Entry 3UDS (X-ray diffraction, 3.10 A resolution); this record covers chain A.

[Chain A]
Molecule: Inositol-pentakisphosphate 2-kinase
Source organism: Arabidopsis thaliana
Notes: EC 2.7.1.158
Reference sequence: Q93YN9 (IPPK_ARATH); numbering as in UniProt (aligned over 1-451)
Amino-acid sequence (493 residues; row label = number of the first residue in the row; numbers below 1 keep their minus sign (Met-33 is residue -33)):
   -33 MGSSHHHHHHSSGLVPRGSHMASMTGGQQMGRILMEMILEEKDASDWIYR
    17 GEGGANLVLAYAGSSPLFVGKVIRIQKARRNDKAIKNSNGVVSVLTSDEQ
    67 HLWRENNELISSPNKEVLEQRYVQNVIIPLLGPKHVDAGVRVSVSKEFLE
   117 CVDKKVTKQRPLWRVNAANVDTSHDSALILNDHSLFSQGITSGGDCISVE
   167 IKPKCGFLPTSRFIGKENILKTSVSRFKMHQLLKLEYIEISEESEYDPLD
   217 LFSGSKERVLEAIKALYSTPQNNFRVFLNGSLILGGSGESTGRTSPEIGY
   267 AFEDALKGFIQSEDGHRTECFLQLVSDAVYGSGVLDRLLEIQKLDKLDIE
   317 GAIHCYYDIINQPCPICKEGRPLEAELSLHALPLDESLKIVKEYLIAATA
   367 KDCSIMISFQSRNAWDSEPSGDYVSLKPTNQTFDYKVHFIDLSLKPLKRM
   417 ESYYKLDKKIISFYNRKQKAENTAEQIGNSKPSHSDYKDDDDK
Not modelled in the structure: -33 to 1, 7-12, 45-59, 153-161, 253-255, 279-280, 333-346, 378-396, 435-459
Differences from the reference sequence: expression tag (-33 to 0, 452-459); conflict Ser54 (Ala in Q93YN9), Gln90 (Lys in Q93YN9), Thr157 (Ser in Q93YN9), Ile185 (Met in Q93YN9), Ile204 (Asn in Q93YN9), Arg224 (Ser in Q93YN9), Cys321 (Ser in Q93YN9), Ile325 (Leu in Q93YN9), Arg337 (Lys in Q93YN9)
Metal / ion sites: Mg2+: Asp407 (together with ADP)
Ligand contacts: ADP (adenosine-5'-diphosphate): Arg16, Gly17, Glu18, Gly19, Gly20, Ala21, Asn22, Val24, Val38, Arg40, Leu146, Asn147, Asp148, His149, Ser150, Glu166, Arg241, Phe243, Met372, Ile406, Asp407
UniProt features mapped onto this chain:
  - motif: Glu166 to Lys170 (EXKPK motif)
  - binding site (ATP): Gly19 to Asn22, Arg40, Asn147 to His149, Glu166 to Lys168, Arg241, Asp407
  - binding site (substrate): Arg45, Arg130, Lys170, Lys200, Asn238, Asp368, Lys411, Arg415, Tyr419
  - binding site (Zn(2+)): His320, Cys330, Cys333, His346
  - modified residue: Met1 (N-acetylmethionine)
From the paper describing this entry:
  - conformationally variable residues (order/disorder transition): Val110 to His140

[In short]
Chain A binds ADP. From UniProt: 13 ATP-binding residues, 9 substrate-binding residues and 4 Zn2+-binding
residues. The paper reports conformational variability at Val110.
Chain A is Inositol-pentakisphosphate 2-kinase (Arabidopsis thaliana); the structure, Inositol
1,3,4,5,6-pentakisphosphate 2-kinase from A. thaliana in complex with ADP, was determined by X-ray diffraction
(same publication as 3UDT and 3UDZ).
